PDB entry 1KQQ | solution NMR | chains B and A of the 3 polymer chains in the assembly

# Chain B
Molecule: 15-nt DNA strand
Sequence (15 nucleotides; numbered 401 to 415; the number before each row is that of its first residue):
   401 CCTGTATTGATGTGG

# Chain A
Protein: Dead ringer protein
Organism: Drosophila melanogaster
Notes: fragment: A/T Rich Interaction Domain
UniProtKB: Q24573 (DRI_DROME); residues 3-139 here correspond to UniProt positions 262-398 (UniProt number = residue number + 259)
Sequence (139 residues; numbered 1 to 139; the number before each row is that of its first residue):
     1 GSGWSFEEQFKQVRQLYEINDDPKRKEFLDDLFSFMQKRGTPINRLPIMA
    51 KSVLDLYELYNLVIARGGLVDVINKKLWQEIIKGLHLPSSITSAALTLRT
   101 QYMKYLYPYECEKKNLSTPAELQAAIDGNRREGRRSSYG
Disordered / not traced: 1-2, 134-139
Construct notes: cloning artifact (1-2); engineered mutation Leu96 (Phe355 in Q24573)
What the authors report for this chain:
  - binding site for the 15-nt DNA strand (chain B): Arg45, Ile48 to Val53, Ser90, Ile91, Thr92, Thr97, Arg131
  - binding site for the 15-nt DNA strand: Lys76, Gln79, Thr92, Ser93, Leu96, Arg99, Asn129, Arg130, Arg131
  - contacts within the chain: Met49-Thr97 (hydrophobic contact), Met49-Ile91 (hydrophobic contact), Ala50-Ile91 (hydrophobic contact), Ala50-Pro88 (hydrophobic contact), Arg99-Asn129
  - conformationally variable residues (domain motion, order/disorder transition): Met49, Ala50, Lys51
  - specificity-determining residues: Thr92, Ser93

# How chain B and chain A interact
Residue-residue contacts - 15 pairs, chain B then chain A:
  DA406(B) - Arg45(A)  phosphate contact
  DT407(B) - Arg45(A)  phosphate contact
  DT407(B) - Leu46(A)  phosphate contact
  DT407(B) - Pro47(A)  phosphate contact
  DT407(B) - Ile48(A)  phosphate contact
  DT408(B) - Ile48(A)  phosphate contact
  DT408(B) - Met49(A)  phosphate contact
  DT408(B) - Ala50(A)  phosphate contact
  DT408(B) - Lys51(A)  phosphate contact
  DG409(B) - Ser90(A)  phosphate contact
  DG409(B) - Ile91(A)  phosphate contact
  DA410(B) - Thr92(A)  base contact
  DA410(B) - Ser93(A)  base contact
  DT411(B) - Thr92(A)  base contact
  DT413(B) - Arg131(A)  base contact

# Overview
7 residues of chain B face 12 of chain A across their interface. From the paper: a binding site for the 15-nt
DNA strand at Lys76(A), Gln79(A) and Thr92(A) among others; a binding site for the 15-nt DNA strand (chain B)
at Arg45(A), Ile48(A) and Ser90(A) among others.
Chain B is a 15-nt DNA strand and chain A is Dead ringer protein (Drosophila melanogaster); the structure,
Solution Structure of the Dead ringer ARID-DNA Complex, was determined by solution NMR.
